Entry 7R5K (electron microscopy, 12.00 A resolution (very low resolution: no residue pairs are listed; an interface is given only as per-side residue counts)); this record covers chains A0 and C0 of the 101 polymer chains in the assembly.

Chain A0:
Molecule: Nuclear pore complex protein Nup93
Source organism: Homo sapiens
UniProtKB: Q8N1F7 (NUP93_HUMAN); residues 1-819 here = UniProt positions 1-819
Amino-acid sequence (819 residues; row label = number of the first residue in the row):
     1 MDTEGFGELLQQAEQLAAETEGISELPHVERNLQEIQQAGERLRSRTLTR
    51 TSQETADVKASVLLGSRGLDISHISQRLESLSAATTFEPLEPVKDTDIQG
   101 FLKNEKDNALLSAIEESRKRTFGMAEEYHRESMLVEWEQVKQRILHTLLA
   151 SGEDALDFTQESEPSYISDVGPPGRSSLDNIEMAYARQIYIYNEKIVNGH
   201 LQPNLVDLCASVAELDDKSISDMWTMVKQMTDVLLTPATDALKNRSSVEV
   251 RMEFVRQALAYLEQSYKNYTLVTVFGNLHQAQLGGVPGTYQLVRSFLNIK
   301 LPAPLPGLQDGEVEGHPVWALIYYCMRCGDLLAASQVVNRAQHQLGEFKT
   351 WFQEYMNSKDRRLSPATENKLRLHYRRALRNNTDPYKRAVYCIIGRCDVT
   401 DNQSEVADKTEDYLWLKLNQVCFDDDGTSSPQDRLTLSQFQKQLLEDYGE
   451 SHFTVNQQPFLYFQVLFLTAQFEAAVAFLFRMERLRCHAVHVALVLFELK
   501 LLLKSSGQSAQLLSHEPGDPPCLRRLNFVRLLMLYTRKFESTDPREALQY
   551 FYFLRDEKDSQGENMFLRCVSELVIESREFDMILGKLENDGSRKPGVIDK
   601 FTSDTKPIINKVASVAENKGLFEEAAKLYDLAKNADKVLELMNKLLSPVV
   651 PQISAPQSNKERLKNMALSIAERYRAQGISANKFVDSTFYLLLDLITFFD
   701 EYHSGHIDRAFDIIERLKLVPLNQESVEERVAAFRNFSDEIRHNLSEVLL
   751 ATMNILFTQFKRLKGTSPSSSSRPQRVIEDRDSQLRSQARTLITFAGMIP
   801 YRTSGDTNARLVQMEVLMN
Not modelled in the structure: 1

Chain C0:
Molecule: Nuclear pore complex protein Nup205
Source organism: Homo sapiens
UniProtKB: Q92621 (NU205_HUMAN); residue numbers follow UniProt; this construct covers 1-2012
Amino-acid sequence (2012 residues; each row starts with the number of its first residue):
     1 MATPLAVNSAASLWGPYKDIWHKVGNALWRRQPEAVHLLDKILKKHKPDF
    51 ISLFKNPPKNVQQHEKVQKASTEGVAIQGQQGTRLLPEQLIKEAFILSDL
   101 FDIGELAAVELLLAGEHQQPHFPGLTRGLVAVLLYWDGKRCIANSLKALI
   151 QSRRGKTWTLELSPELASMTTRFTDELMEQGLTYKVLTLVSQIDVNNEFE
   201 KLQRERGLGSEKHRKEVSDLIKECRQSLAESLFAWACQSPLGKEDTLLLI
   251 GHLERVTVEANGSLDAVNLALLMALLYCFDISFIEQSTEERDDMIHQLPL
   301 LTEKQYIATIHSRLQDSQLWKLPGLQATVRLAWALALRGISQLPDVTALA
   351 EFTEADEAMAELAIADNVFLFLMESVVVSEYFYQEEFYIRRVHNLITDFL
   401 ALMPMKVKQLRNRADEDARMIHMSMQMGNEPPISLRRDLEHLMLLIGELY
   451 KKNPFHLELALEYWCPTEPLQTPTIMGSYLGVAHQRPPQRQVVLSKFVRQ
   501 MGDLLPPTIYIPYLKMLQGLANGPQCAHYCFSLLKVNGSSHVENIQGAGG
   551 SPVSWEHFFHSLMLYHEHLRKDLPSADSVQYRHLPSRGITQKEQDGLIAF
   601 LQLTSTIITWSENARLALCEHPQWTPVVVILGLLQCSIPPVLKAELLKTL
   651 AAFGKSPEIAASLWQSLEYTQILQTVRIPSQRQAIGIEVELNEIESRCEE
   701 YPLTRAFCQLISTLVESSFPSNLGAGLRPPGFDPYLQFLRDSVFLRFRTR
   751 AYRRAAEKWEVAEVVLEVFYKLLRDYEPQLEDFVDQFVELQGEEIIAYKP
   801 PGFSLMYHLLNESPMLELALSLLEEGVKQLDTYAPFPGKKHLEKAVQHCL
   851 ALLNLTLQKENLFMDLLRESQLALIVCPLEQLLQGINPRTKKADNVVNIA
   901 RYLYHGNTNPELAFESAKILCCISCNSNIQIKLVGDFTHDQSISQKLMAG
   951 FVECLDCEDAEEFVRLEEGSELEKKLVAIRHETRIHILNLLITSLECNPP
  1001 NLALYLLGFELKKPVSTTNLQDPGVLGCPRTCLHAILNILEKGTEGRTGP
  1051 VAVRESPQLAELCYQVIYQLCACSDTSGPTMRYLRTSQDFLFSQLQYLPF
  1101 SNKEYEISMLNQMSWLMKTASIELRVTSLNRQRSHTQRLLHLLLDDMPVK
  1151 PYSDGEGGIEDENRSVSGFLHFDTATKVRRKILNILDSIDFSQEIPEPLQ
  1201 LDFFDRAQIEQVIANCEHKNLRGQTVCNVKLLHRVLVAEVNALQGMAAIG
  1251 QRPLLMEEISTVLQYVVGRNKLLQCLHAKRHALESWRQLVEIILTACPQD
  1301 LIQAEDRQLIIRDILQDVHDKILDDEAAQELMPVVAGAVFTLTAHLSQAV
  1351 LTEQKETSVLGPAEAHYAFMLDSCFTSPPPEENPLVGFASIGDSSLYIIL
  1401 KKLLDFILKTGGGFQRVRTHLYGSLLYYLQIAQRPDEPDTLEAAKKTMWE
  1451 RLTAPEDVFSKLQRENIAIIESYGAALMEVVCRDACDGHEIGRMLALALL
  1501 DRIVSVDKQQQWLLYLSNSGYLKVLVDSLVEDDRTLQSLLTPQPPLLKAL
  1551 YTYESKMAFLTRVAKIQQGALELLRSGVIVRLAQCQVYDMRPETDPQSMF
  1601 GMRDPPMFIPTPVDRYRQILLPALQLCQVILTSSMAQHLQAAGQVLQFLI
  1651 SHSDTIQAILRCQDVSAGSLQELALLTGIISKAALPGILSELDVDVNEGS
  1701 LMELQGHIGRFQRQCLGLLSRFGGSDRLRQFKFQDDNVEGDKVSKKDEIE
  1751 LAMQQICANVMEYCQSLMLQSSPTFQHAVCLFTPSLSETVNRDGPRQDTQ
  1801 APVVPYWRLPGLGIIIYLLKQSANDFFSYYDSHRQSVSKLQNVEQLPPDE
  1851 IKELCQSVMPAGVDKISTAQKYVLARRRLVKVINNRAKLLSLCSFIIETC
  1901 LFILWRHLEYYLLHCMPTDSQDSLFASRTLFKSRRLQDSFASETNLDFRS
  1951 GLAIVSQHDLDQLQADAINAFGESLQKKLLDIEGLYSKVRSRYSFIQALV
  2001 RRIRGLLRISRN
Not modelled in the structure: 1

How chain A0 and chain C0 interact:
At this resolution (12 A) residue pairs are not listed: 69 residues of chain A0 and 98 of chain C0 lie at the interface.

Overview:
Chain A0 and chain C0 form an interface of 69 and 98 residues respectively.
Here chain A0 is Nuclear pore complex protein Nup93 and chain C0 is Nuclear pore complex protein Nup205, both
from Homo sapiens. Entry 7R5K (Human nuclear pore complex (constricted)) was determined by electron microscopy
together with 7R5J and 7R1Y from the same study.
